8D7K - chains C and B of the 3 polymer chains in the assembly; structure by X-ray diffraction, 3.10 A resolution.

== Chain C ==
Protein: Cathepsin G, C-terminal truncated form
Organism: Homo sapiens
UniProtKB: P08311 (CATG_HUMAN); residues 16-238 here correspond to UniProt positions 21-243 (UniProt number = residue number + 5)
Sequence (223 residues; row label = number of the first residue in the row):
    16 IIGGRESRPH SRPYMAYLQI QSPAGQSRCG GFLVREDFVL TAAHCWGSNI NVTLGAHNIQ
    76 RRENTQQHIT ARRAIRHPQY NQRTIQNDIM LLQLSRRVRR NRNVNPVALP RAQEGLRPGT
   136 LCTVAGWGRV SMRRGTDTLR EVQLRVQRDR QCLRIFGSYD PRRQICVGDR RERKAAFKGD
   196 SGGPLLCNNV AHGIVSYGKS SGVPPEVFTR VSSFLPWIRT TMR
Cystine bridges: Cys44-Cys60, Cys137-Cys202, Cys167-Cys181

== Chain B ==
Protein: Extracellular Adherence Protein
Organism: Staphylococcus aureus subsp. aureus
UniProtKB: Q99QS1 (MAP_STAAM); residues 158-254 here = UniProt positions 158-254
Sequence (100 residues; row label = number of the first residue in the row):
   155 GSTVQVPYTI TVNGTSQNIL SNLTFNKNQN ISYKDLEGKV KSVLESNRGI TDVDLRLSKQ
   215 AKYTVNFKNG TKKVIDLKSG IYTANLINSS DIKSININVD
Disordered / not traced: 155-156, 254
Sequence notes: expression tag (155-157)

== Interface between chain C and chain B ==
Residue-residue contacts - 53 pairs, chain C then chain B:
  Ala39(C) - Leu177(B)
  Ala39(C) - Thr178(B)  hydrogen bond (backbone-backbone)
  Gly40(C) - Asn176(B)
  Gly40(C) - Thr178(B)
  Gln41(C) - Gln159(B)  hydrogen bond
  Gln41(C) - Ser175(B)
  Gln41(C) - Asn176(B)  hydrogen bond (backbone-backbone)
  Ser42(C) - Ile173(B)
  Ser42(C) - Leu174(B)
  Ser42(C) - Ser175(B)  hydrogen bond
  Arg43(C) - Ile173(B)
  Arg43(C) - Leu174(B)  hydrogen bond (backbone-backbone)
  Cys44(C) - Ile173(B)  hydrophobic
  His59(C) - Gln171(B)
  His59(C) - Ile173(B)
  Tyr95(C) - Gln171(B)
  Gln97(C) - Glu199(B)
  Gln97(C) - Ser200(B)  hydrogen bond (side chain-backbone)
  Gln97(C) - Asn201(B)
  Gln97(C) - Arg202(B)  hydrogen bond (backbone-side chain)
  Gln97(C) - Gly203(B)  hydrogen bond (side chain-backbone)
  Arg98(C) - Arg202(B)  hydrogen bond (backbone-side chain)
  Arg98(C) - Gly203(B)  hydrogen bond (side chain-backbone)
  Arg98(C) - Asp208(B)  salt bridge
  Ile100(C) - Gln171(B)
  Ile100(C) - Arg202(B)
  Arg144(C) - Leu174(B)
  Arg148(C) - Lys247(B)
  Phe171(C) - Thr169(B)
  Ala191(C) - Asn172(B)
  Phe192(C) - Asn172(B)
  Lys193(C) - Ser170(B)  hydrogen bond
  Lys193(C) - Gln171(B)
  Lys193(C) - Asn172(B)
  Lys193(C) - Ile173(B)
  Gly194(C) - Asn172(B)  hydrogen bond (backbone-backbone)
  Gly194(C) - Ile173(B)
  Gly194(C) - Leu174(B)
  Asp195(C) - Asn172(B)  hydrogen bond (backbone-backbone)
  Ser196(C) - Asn172(B)  hydrogen bond (side chain-backbone)
  Ser196(C) - Ile173(B)  hydrogen bond (side chain-backbone)
  Val210(C) - Asn172(B)
  Ser211(C) - Gln171(B)
  Ser211(C) - Asn172(B)  hydrogen bond (backbone-backbone)
  Tyr212(C) - Thr169(B)
  Tyr212(C) - Ser170(B)
  Tyr212(C) - Gln171(B)
  Tyr212(C) - Asn172(B)
  Gly213(C) - Thr169(B)
  Gly213(C) - Ser170(B)  hydrogen bond (backbone-backbone)
  Lys214(C) - Gly168(B)
  Ser215(C) - Thr165(B)
  Glu221(C) - Asn172(B)  hydrogen bond
Other interface residues (no listed pair), chain C (29 interface residues in all): Pro38, Cys60
Other interface residues (no listed pair), chain B (23 interface residues in all): Thr163, Ser196, Val197

== Overview ==
29 residues of chain C and 23 residues of chain B are in contact, with 18 hydrogen bonds and 1 salt bridge.
Polar contacts include Arg98(C)-Asp208(B), Gln41(C)-Gln159(B) and Ser42(C)-Ser175(B).
Chain C is Cathepsin G, C-terminal truncated form (Homo sapiens) and chain B is Extracellular Adherence
Protein (Staphylococcus aureus subsp. aureus); the structure, Bifunctional Inhibition of Neutrophil Elastase
and Cathepsin G by Eap2 from S. aureus, was determined by X-ray diffraction (same publication as 9ASS, 9ASX,
9ATK, 9ATU and 8D7I).
